PDB entry 5A53 | X-ray diffraction, 2.40 A resolution | chains B and C of the 3 polymer chains in the assembly

# Chain B
Protein: Regulator of ribosome biosynthesis
From: Saccharomyces cerevisiae
UniProtKB: Q08746 (RRS1_YEAST); numbering as in UniProt (aligned over 85-106)
Amino-acid sequence (22 residues; numbered 85 to 106; the number before each row is that of its first residue):
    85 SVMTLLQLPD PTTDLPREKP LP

# Chain C
Protein: Ribosome biogenesis protein RPF2
From: Saccharomyces cerevisiae
Notes: fragment: brix domain, residues 23-252
UniProtKB: P36160 (RPF2_YEAST); residues 23-252 here = UniProt positions 23-252
Amino-acid sequence (230 residues; each row starts with the number of its first residue):
    23 LVENVKQALF IPGQSCNKNL HDIMVDLSAL KKPDMKRFNR KNDIHPFEDM SPLEFFSEKN
    83 DCSLMVLMTS SKKRKNNMTF IRTFGYKIYD MIELMVADNF KLLSDFKKLT FTVGLKPMFT
   143 FQGAAFDTHP VYKQIKSLFL DFFRGESTDL QDVAGLQHVI SMTIQGDFQD GEPLPNVLFR
   203 VYKLKSYKSD QGGKRLPRIE LVEIGPRLDF KIGRIHTPSP DMVTEAHKKP
Disordered / not traced: 212-216
Swiss-Prot annotation at these positions:
  - modified residue: Ser73 (Phosphoserine)

# How chain B and chain C interact
Residue-residue contacts - 40 pairs, chain B then chain C:
  Thr88(B) - Gln173(C)
  Thr88(B) - Asp174(C)
  Thr88(B) - Val175(C)  hydrogen bond (backbone-backbone)
  Leu89(B) - Leu172(C)  hydrophobic
  Leu89(B) - Gln173(C)
  Leu90(B) - Asp171(C)
  Leu90(B) - Leu172(C)
  Leu90(B) - Gln173(C)  hydrogen bond (backbone-backbone)
  Leu90(B) - Val175(C)  hydrophobic
  Gln91(B) - Asp171(C)
  Leu92(B) - Thr170(C)
  Leu92(B) - Asp171(C)  hydrogen bond (backbone-backbone)
  Leu92(B) - Gln173(C)
  Thr97(B) - Leu162(C)
  Asp98(B) - His249(C)  salt bridge
  Asp98(B) - Lys251(C)  salt bridge
  Leu99(B) - Ser159(C)
  Leu99(B) - Arg166(C)
  Leu99(B) - His249(C)
  Pro100(B) - Lys28(C)  hydrogen bond (backbone-side chain)
  Pro100(B) - Arg104(C)
  Pro100(B) - Tyr111(C)
  Pro100(B) - Asp163(C)
  Pro100(B) - Ala248(C)
  Pro100(B) - His249(C)
  Arg101(B) - Glu25(C)  salt bridge
  Arg101(B) - Phe106(C)
  Arg101(B) - Ala248(C)  hydrogen bond (backbone-backbone)
  Glu102(B) - Glu25(C)  hydrogen bond (backbone-side chain)
  Glu102(B) - Lys28(C)
  Glu102(B) - Ser85(C)  hydrogen bond
  Glu102(B) - Thr105(C)
  Glu102(B) - Phe106(C)
  Glu102(B) - Gly107(C)  hydrogen bond (backbone-backbone)
  Lys103(B) - Glu25(C)  hydrogen bond (backbone-side chain)
  Lys103(B) - Asp83(C)  salt bridge
  Lys103(B) - Phe106(C)
  Lys103(B) - Tyr108(C)
  Pro104(B) - Phe106(C)
  Leu105(B) - Lys250(C)
Also at the interface, not in a pair above, chain B (15 interface residues in all): Met87
Also at the interface, not in a pair above, chain C (27 interface residues in all): Leu23, Asn26, Pro252

# Overview
15 residues of chain B face 27 of chain C across their interface; the contacts include 9 hydrogen bonds and 4
salt bridges. Polar contacts include Asp98(B)-His249(C), Asp98(B)-Lys251(C) and Arg101(B)-Glu25(C).
Here chain B is Regulator of ribosome biosynthesis and chain C is Ribosome biogenesis protein RPF2, both from
Saccharomyces cerevisiae. Entry 5A53 (Crystal Structure of the Rpf2-Rrs1 complex) was determined by X-ray
diffraction.
